PDB entry 6KDJ | X-ray diffraction, 2.51 A resolution | chains A and E of the 3 polymer chains in the assembly

# Chain A
Name: HIV-1 reverse transcriptase p66 subunit
Organism: Human immunodeficiency virus 1
Reference sequence: D3XFN5 (D3XFN5_9HIV1); residues 1-555 here correspond to UniProt positions 100-654 (UniProt number = residue number + 99)
Chain sequence (557 residues; numbered -1 to 555; the number before each row is that of its first residue; numbers below 1 keep their minus sign (Met-1 is residue -1)):
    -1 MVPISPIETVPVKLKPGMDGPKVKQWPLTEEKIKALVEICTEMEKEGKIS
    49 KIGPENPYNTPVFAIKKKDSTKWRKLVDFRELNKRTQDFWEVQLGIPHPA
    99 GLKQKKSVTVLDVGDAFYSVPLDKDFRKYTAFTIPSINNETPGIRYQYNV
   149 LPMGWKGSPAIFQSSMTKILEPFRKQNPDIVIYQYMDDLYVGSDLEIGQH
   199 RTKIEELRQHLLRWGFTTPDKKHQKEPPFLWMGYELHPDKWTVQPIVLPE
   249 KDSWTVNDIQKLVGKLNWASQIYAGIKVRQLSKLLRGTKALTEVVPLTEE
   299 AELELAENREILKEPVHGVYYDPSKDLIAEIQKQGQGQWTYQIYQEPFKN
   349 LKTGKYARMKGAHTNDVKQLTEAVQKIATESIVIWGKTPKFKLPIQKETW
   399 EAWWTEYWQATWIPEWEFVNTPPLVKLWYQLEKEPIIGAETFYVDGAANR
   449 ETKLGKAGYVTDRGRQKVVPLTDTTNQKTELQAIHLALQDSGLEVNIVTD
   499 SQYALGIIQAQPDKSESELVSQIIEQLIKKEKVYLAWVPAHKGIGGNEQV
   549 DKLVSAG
Unresolved in the structure: -1 to 0, 554-555
Differences from the reference sequence: expression tag (-1 to 0); engineered mutation Phe115 (Tyr214 in D3XFN5), Tyr116 (Phe215 in D3XFN5), Met151 (Gln250 in D3XFN5), Ser162 (Cys261 in D3XFN5), Ser280 (Cys379 in D3XFN5)
Metal / ion sites: Mg2+: Val111, Asp185 (together with Lamivudine Triphosphate)
Ligand contacts: Lamivudine Triphosphate (1RZ): Lys65, Arg72, Asp110, Val111, Gly112, Asp113, Ala114, Phe115, Met151, Met184, Asp185, Pro217, Lys220
From the paper describing this entry:
  - conformationally variable residues (side-chain flip): Asp110, Met184
  - binding site for Lamivudine Triphosphate: Ala114, Phe115, Met151, Met184
  - contacts within the chain: Arg172-Gln182 (hydrogen bond), Thr165-Gln182 (hydrogen bond)
  - mutagenesis - Q182G: abolished growth

# Chain E
Molecule: DNA/RNA
Sequence (38 nucleotides; numbered -4 to 33; the number before each row is that of its first residue; numbers below 1 keep their minus sign (DT-4 is residue -4)):
    -4 TAATGCCCCCCCTTCGGTGCTTTGCACCGAAGGGGGGG
Unresolved in the structure: -4 to -2
Modified residues: OMC (o2'-methylycytidine-5'-monophosphate) at position 2; OMC (o2'-methylycytidine-5'-monophosphate) at position 4
Ligand contacts: Lamivudine Triphosphate (1RZ): DG0, DC1, DG33

# Interface between chain A and chain E
Pairs across the interface (72):
  Trp24(A) with DT-1(E), stacking on the base
  Phe61(A) with DT-1(E), phosphate contact; DG0(E), base contact
  Leu74(A) with DG0(E), base contact
  Val75(A) with DG0(E), sugar contact
  Asp76(A) with DG0(E), sugar contact
  Arg78(A) with DT-1(E), base contact; DG0(E), salt bridge to the phosphate; DC1(E), phosphate contact
  Asn81(A) with DC1(E), sugar contact
  Glu89(A) with OMC_2(E), hydrogen bond to the sugar; DC3(E), phosphate contact
  Gln91(A) with OMC_2(E), base contact; DC3(E), sugar contact
  Leu92(A) with OMC_4(E), sugar contact
  Ile94(A) with DC3(E), base contact; OMC_4(E), sugar contact; DG31(E), base contact
  Met151(A) with DG0(E), base contact
  Gly152(A) with DG0(E), base contact; DC1(E), sugar contact
  Lys154(A) with DC1(E), phosphate contact; OMC_2(E), phosphate contact
  Pro157(A) with DC1(E), base contact; OMC_2(E), sugar contact
  Gln161(A) with OMC_2(E), base contact
  Tyr183(A) with DC3(E), hydrogen bond to the base; DG32(E), hydrogen bond to the base; DG33(E), sugar contact
  Met184(A) with DG33(E), sugar contact
  Asp185(A) with DG33(E), phosphate contact
  Met230(A) with DG32(E), sugar contact; DG33(E), phosphate contact
  Gly231(A) with DG32(E), phosphate contact
  Asn255(A) with DG28(E), phosphate contact; DG29(E), hydrogen bond to the phosphate
  Gln258(A) with DG28(E), sugar contact; DG29(E), sugar contact
  Lys259(A) with DG29(E), phosphate contact; DG30(E), phosphate contact
  Gly262(A) with DG30(E), sugar contact
  Lys263(A) with DG30(E), sugar contact; DG31(E), salt bridge to the phosphate
  Asn265(A) with DC6(E), phosphate contact
  Trp266(A) with DG31(E), sugar contact
  Val276(A) with DC7(E), phosphate contact
  Ser280(A) with DC7(E), phosphate contact; DT8(E), phosphate contact
  Arg284(A) with DT8(E), salt bridge to the phosphate; DT9(E), phosphate contact
  Gly285(A) with DT9(E), hydrogen bond to the phosphate
  Leu289(A) with DG28(E), sugar contact
  Lys353(A) with DC6(E), hydrogen bond to the phosphate; DC7(E), salt bridge to the phosphate
  Ala355(A) with DC7(E), phosphate contact
  Arg356(A) with DC7(E), phosphate contact
  Gly359(A) with DC22(E), phosphate contact
  Ala360(A) with DC22(E), hydrogen bond to the phosphate
  His361(A) with DA21(E), salt bridge to the phosphate
  Lys374(A) with DC5(E), phosphate contact; DC6(E), salt bridge to the phosphate
  Arg448(A) with DT18(E), base contact
  Thr473(A) with DG19(E), hydrogen bond to the phosphate; DC20(E), hydrogen bond to the phosphate
  Asn474(A) with DT18(E), phosphate contact
  Gln475(A) with DT17(E), phosphate contact; DT18(E), hydrogen bond to the phosphate; DC20(E), sugar contact
  Lys476(A) with DC20(E), phosphate contact
  Tyr501(A) with DC20(E), hydrogen bond to the phosphate; DA21(E), hydrogen bond to the phosphate
  Ile505(A) with DA21(E), phosphate contact
Other interface residues (no listed pair), chain A (55 interface residues in all): Pro25, Gly93, Asp110, Trp153, Asp186, Lys281, Leu283, Lys358
Other interface residues (no listed pair), chain E (24 interface residues in all): DC23

# Overview
The interface between chain A and chain E involves 55 residues on one side and 24 on the other, with 12
hydrogen bonds, 6 salt bridges and 1 aromatic stacking contact. Among the polar pairs are Tyr183(A)-DC3(E),
Tyr183(A)-DG32(E) and Glu89(A)-OMC_2(E). From the paper: a binding site for Lamivudine Triphosphate at
Ala114(A), Phe115(A) and Met151(A) among others; Q182G of chain A abolishes growth.
Chain A is HIV-1 reverse transcriptase p66 subunit (Human immunodeficiency virus 1) and chain E is DNA/RNA;
the structure, HIV-1 reverse transcriptase with Q151M/Y115F/F116Y:DNA:lamivudine 5'-triphosphate ternary
complex, was determined by X-ray diffraction (same publication as 6KDK, 6KDM, 6KDN and 6KDO).
